Entry 7OEW (electron microscopy, 2.90 A resolution); this record covers chains B and C of the 6 polymer chains in the assembly.

# Chain B (and C)
Name: Capsid protein
From: Hepatitis B virus genotype D subtype ayw (isolate France/Tiollais/1979)
Notes: chain C of this document is another copy of the same molecule, construct and numbering; everything in this record applies to it too
UniProtKB: P03146 (CAPSD_HBVD3); residues 1-183 here = UniProt positions 1-183
Amino-acid sequence (183 residues; each row starts with the number of its first residue):
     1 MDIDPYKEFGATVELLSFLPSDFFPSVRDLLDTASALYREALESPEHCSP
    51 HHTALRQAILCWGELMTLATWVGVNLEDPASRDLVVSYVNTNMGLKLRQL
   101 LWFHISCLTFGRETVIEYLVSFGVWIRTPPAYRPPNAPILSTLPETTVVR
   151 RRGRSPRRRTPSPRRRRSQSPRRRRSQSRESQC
Unresolved in the structure: 151-183 (chain C: 145-183)
Differences from the reference sequence: engineered mutation Leu-97 (Phe in P03146)
Swiss-Prot annotation at these positions:
  - region: Ser-155 to Gln-177 (3 X 8 AA repeats of S-P-R-R-R-[PR]-S-Q), Gln-177 to Cys-183 (RNA binding)
  - motif: Arg-158 to Arg-175 (Bipartite nuclear localization signal)
  - modified residue (Phosphoserine): Ser-155, Ser-162, Ser-170
  - natural variant: Thr-33 (T33N: In strain: Latvia), Ala-80 (A80I: In strain: Latvia), Leu-97 (F97L: Frequent mutation in chronic HBV carriers; this construct carries the variant)
  - mutagenesis: Ser-155 (S155A: Complete loss of replication), Ser-162 (S162A: Complete loss of pregenomic RNA encapsidation and replication), Ser-170 (S170A: Partial loss of replication)

# Chain B / chain C interface
Pairs across the interface (35; chain B residue first):
  Pro-20(B) / Tyr-132(C)
  Asp-22(B) / Pro-129(C)
  Asp-22(B) / Tyr-132(C)  hydrogen bond
  Phe-23(B) / Pro-129(C)
  Phe-23(B) / Tyr-132(C)  hydrophobic
  Pro-25(B) / Arg-127(C)
  Asp-29(B) / Arg-127(C)
  Thr-33(B) / Phe-18(C)
  Thr-33(B) / Arg-127(C)
  Ser-35(B) / Glu-14(C)
  Ala-36(B) / Phe-18(C)  hydrophobic
  Leu-37(B) / Phe-18(C)  hydrophobic
  Arg-39(B) / Glu-14(C)  salt bridge
  Phe-122(B) / Tyr-132(C)  hydrophobic
  Ala-137(B) / Tyr-132(C)  hydrophobic
  Ile-139(B) / Arg-133(C)
  Ile-139(B) / Pro-134(C)
  Thr-142(B) / Ser-121(C)  hydrogen bond
  Leu-143(B) / Ser-121(C)
  Leu-143(B) / Pro-138(C)  hydrophobic
  Glu-145(B) / Pro-134(C)
  Thr-146(B) / Asn-136(C)
  Thr-147(B) / Pro-134(C)
  Thr-147(B) / Asn-136(C)  hydrogen bond (side chain-backbone)
  Thr-147(B) / Ala-137(C)  hydrogen bond (side chain-backbone)
  Thr-147(B) / Pro-138(C)
  Thr-147(B) / Ile-139(C)  hydrogen bond (backbone-backbone)
  Val-148(B) / Ile-139(C)
  Val-148(B) / Ser-141(C)
  Val-149(B) / Ile-139(C)  hydrogen bond (backbone-backbone)
  Val-149(B) / Leu-140(C)
  Val-149(B) / Ser-141(C)  hydrogen bond (backbone-backbone)
  Arg-150(B) / Ser-141(C)
  Arg-150(B) / Leu-143(C)  hydrogen bond (side chain-backbone)
  Arg-150(B) / Pro-144(C)
Other interface residues (no listed pair), chain B (24 interface residues in all): Asp-32, Ser-141, Pro-144
Other interface residues (no listed pair), chain C (23 interface residues in all): Leu-15, Thr-114, Tyr-118, Val-120, Val-124, Ala-131, Pro-135

# In short
24 residues of chain B face 23 of chain C across their interface; the contacts include 8 hydrogen bonds and 1
salt bridge. Among the polar pairs are Arg-39(B)/Glu-14(C), Asp-22(B)/Tyr-132(C) and Thr-142(B)/Ser-121(C).
UniProt lists 3 mutagenesis sites on chain B.
Chain B and chain C are both Capsid protein (Hepatitis B virus genotype D subtype ayw (isolate
France/Tiollais/1979)); the structure, Hepatitis B core protein mutant F97L with bound MHRSLLGRMKGA, was
determined by electron microscopy, deposited together with 7OD6, 7OD7, 7OD8, 7OEN and 7OEV.
